6XYX - chains A and B of the 4 polymer chains in the assembly; structure by X-ray diffraction, 1.44 A resolution.

# Chain A (and B)
Protein: B-cell lymphoma 6 protein
Organism: Homo sapiens
Notes: chain B of this document is another copy of the same molecule, construct and numbering; everything in this record applies to it too
UniProtKB: P41182 (BCL6_HUMAN); numbering as in UniProt (aligned over 6-129)
Amino-acid sequence (126 residues; numbered 4 to 129; the number before each row is that of its first residue):
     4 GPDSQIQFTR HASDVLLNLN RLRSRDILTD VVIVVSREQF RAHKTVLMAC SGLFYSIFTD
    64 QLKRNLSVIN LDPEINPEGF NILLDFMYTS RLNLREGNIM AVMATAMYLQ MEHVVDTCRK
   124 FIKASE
Disordered / not traced: 4-5, 126-129 (chain B: 4-6, 126-129)
Differences from the reference sequence: expression tag (4-5); engineered mutation Q8 (Cys in P41182), R67 (Cys in P41182), N84 (Cys in P41182)
Metal / ion sites: Na+ site 1: T48 (shared with T48(B) of chain B); Na+ site 2 near V71 (its only coordinating residue here)
Reported in the primary citation:
  - mutagenesis - C8Q/C67R/C84N: increased expression (citing earlier work)

# How chain A and chain B interact
Residue-residue contacts (70; chain A residue first):
  D6(A) - L97(B)
  D6(A) - R98(B)  salt bridge
  S7(A) - L95(B)
  S7(A) - N96(B)
  S7(A) - L97(B)  hydrogen bond (backbone-backbone)
  S7(A) - F124(B)
  Q8(A) - R94(B)  hydrogen bond
  Q8(A) - L95(B)
  Q8(A) - N96(B)  hydrogen bond
  I9(A) - S93(B)
  I9(A) - R94(B)
  I9(A) - L95(B)  hydrogen bond (backbone-backbone)
  I9(A) - L97(B)  hydrophobic
  I9(A) - T120(B)
  I9(A) - F124(B)  hydrophobic
  Q10(A) - S93(B)
  F11(A) - F89(B)  hydrophobic
  F11(A) - S93(B)  hydrogen bond (backbone-backbone)
  F11(A) - T120(B)
  H14(A) - L19(B)
  H14(A) - C53(B)
  H14(A) - F89(B)  hydrogen bond (side chain-backbone)
  H14(A) - M90(B)  hydrogen bond (side chain-backbone)
  H14(A) - S93(B)
  A15(A) - A15(B)
  A15(A) - S16(B)
  A15(A) - L19(B)  hydrophobic
  S16(A) - A15(B)
  V18(A) - C53(B)  hydrophobic
  L19(A) - H14(B)
  N21(A) - A52(B)  hydrogen bond (side chain-backbone)
  L22(A) - T48(B)
  L25(A) - T48(B)
  R28(A) - Y58(B)  hydrogen bond
  I30(A) - M51(B)  hydrophobic
  L31(A) - K47(B)
  L31(A) - T48(B)
  L31(A) - M51(B)  hydrophobic
  H46(A) - T48(B)
  K47(A) - L31(B)
  T48(A) - L22(B)
  T48(A) - L25(B)
  T48(A) - L31(B)
  T48(A) - H46(B)
  M51(A) - I30(B)  hydrophobic
  M51(A) - L31(B)  hydrophobic
  A52(A) - N21(B)  hydrogen bond (backbone-side chain)
  C53(A) - H14(B)
  C53(A) - V18(B)  hydrophobic
  Y58(A) - R28(B)  hydrogen bond
  F89(A) - F11(B)  hydrophobic
  F89(A) - H14(B)  hydrogen bond (backbone-side chain)
  M90(A) - H14(B)  hydrogen bond (backbone-side chain)
  S93(A) - I9(B)
  S93(A) - Q10(B)
  S93(A) - F11(B)  hydrogen bond (backbone-backbone)
  S93(A) - H14(B)
  S93(A) - A15(B)
  R94(A) - Q8(B)
  R94(A) - I9(B)
  R94(A) - Q10(B)
  L95(A) - S7(B)
  L95(A) - Q8(B)
  L95(A) - I9(B)  hydrogen bond (backbone-backbone)
  N96(A) - S7(B)
  N96(A) - Q8(B)  hydrogen bond
  L97(A) - S7(B)  hydrogen bond (backbone-backbone)
  L97(A) - I9(B)  hydrophobic
  T120(A) - F11(B)
  F124(A) - I9(B)  hydrophobic
Interface residues without a listed pair, chain A (34 interface residues in all): T62
Interface residues without a listed pair, chain B (35 interface residues in all): D33, F61

# Overview
The interface between chain A and chain B involves 34 residues on one side and 35 on the other; the contacts
include 17 hydrogen bonds and 1 salt bridge. Among the polar pairs are D6(A)-R98(B), Q8(A)-R94(B) and
Q8(A)-N96(B). The paper reports that C8Q/C67R/C84N of chain A increase expression.
Both chains are B-cell lymphoma 6 protein (Homo sapiens). Entry 6XYX (Crystal structure of the BCL6 BTB domain
in complex with the NCoR1 BBD corepressor peptide) was determined by X-ray diffraction, deposited together
with 6XWF, 6XXS, 6XZZ, 6Y17 and 6ZBU.
